PDB entry 9NJJ | X-ray diffraction, 2.64 A resolution | chain A

[Chain A]
Molecule: Copper oxidase
Source organism: Streptomyces coelicolor
Reference sequence: Q9XAL8 (Q9XAL8_STRCO); residue numbers follow UniProt; this construct covers 1-343
Sequence (351 residues; each row starts with the number of its first residue):
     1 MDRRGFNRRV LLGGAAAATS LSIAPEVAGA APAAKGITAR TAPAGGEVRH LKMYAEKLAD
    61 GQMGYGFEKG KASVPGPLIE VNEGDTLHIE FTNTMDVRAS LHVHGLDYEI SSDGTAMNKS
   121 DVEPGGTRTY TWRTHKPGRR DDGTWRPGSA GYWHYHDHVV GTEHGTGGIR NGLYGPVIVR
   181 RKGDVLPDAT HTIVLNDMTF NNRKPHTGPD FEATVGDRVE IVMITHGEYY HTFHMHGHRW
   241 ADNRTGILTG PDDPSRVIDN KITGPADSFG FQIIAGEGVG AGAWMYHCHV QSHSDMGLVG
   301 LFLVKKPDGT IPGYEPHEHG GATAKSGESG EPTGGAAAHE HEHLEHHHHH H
Not modelled in the structure: 1-36, 315-351
Differences from the reference sequence: engineered mutation Leu195 (Phe in Q9XAL8), Phe200 (Ile in Q9XAL8), Leu298 (Met in Q9XAL8); expression tag (344-351)
Ion coordination: Cu ion site 1: His102, His234; Cu ion site 2: His104, His156, His289 (together with hydroxide ion); Cu ion site 3: His158, His236, His287 (together with hydroxide ion); Cu ion site 4: His231, Cys288, His293
Residues lining bound ligands:
  - glycine (GLY), molecule 1: Ala42, Pro43, Glu80, Asn82, Arg180, Leu186
  - glycine (GLY), molecule 2: Ala150, Gly151, Tyr152, Ile178, Val179, Arg180, Asp184, Glu220, Arg244, Thr245, Gln272
  - glycine (GLY), molecule 3: Gly151, Tyr152, Trp153, Arg244, Arg256, Val257, Ile258, Ser268
  - glycine (GLY), molecule 4: Asp242, Arg256, Ile258, Asn260, Lys261, Ile262, Asp267
  - hydroxide ion (OH): His102, His104, His156, His158, His234, His236, His287, His289
From the paper describing this entry:
  - mutagenesis - F195L/I200F/M298L (7-fold): increased catalytic activity on ABTS
  - conformationally variable residues (side-chain flip): Leu195, Met223
  - mutagenesis - M298L (9 folds): decreased catalytic activity

[Summary]
Chain A binds hydroxide ion and 4 copies of glycine. His102 and His234 form the Cu ion site 1. His104, His156
and His289 coordinate Cu ion site 2. The paper reports that F195L/I200F/M298L increase catalytic activity on
ABTS; conformational variability at Leu195 and Met223.
Chain A is Copper oxidase (Streptomyces coelicolor); the structure, F195L/I200F/M298L Streptomyces coelicolor
Laccase, was determined by X-ray diffraction, deposited together with 9NJI.
